Entry 6KW3 (electron microscopy, 7.13 A resolution (low resolution: residue-level contacts below are approximate; hydrogen-bond / salt-bridge calls are withheld)); this record covers chains V and Y of the 28 polymer chains in the assembly.

Chain V:
Molecule: DNA 167
Sequence (167 nucleotides; each row starts with the number of its first residue; numbers below 1 keep their minus sign (DC-19 is residue -19)):
   -19 CTAGTACTTC TCGACAAGCT TCAGGATGTA TATATCTGAC ACGTGCCTGG AGACTAGGGA
    41 GTAATCCCCT TGGCGGTTAA AACGCGGGGG ACAGCGCGTA CGTGCGTTTA AGCGGTGCTA
   101 GAGCTGTCTA CGACCAATTG AGCGGCCTCG GCACCGGGAT TCTCATC
Disordered / not traced: -19 to 0, 147

Chain Y:
Protein: Nuclear protein STH1/NPS1
From: Saccharomyces cerevisiae (strain ATCC 204508 / S288c)
Notes: EC 3.6.4.12
UniProt: P32597 (STH1_YEAST); residues 1-1359 here = UniProt positions 1-1359
Chain sequence (1359 residues; each row starts with the number of its first residue):
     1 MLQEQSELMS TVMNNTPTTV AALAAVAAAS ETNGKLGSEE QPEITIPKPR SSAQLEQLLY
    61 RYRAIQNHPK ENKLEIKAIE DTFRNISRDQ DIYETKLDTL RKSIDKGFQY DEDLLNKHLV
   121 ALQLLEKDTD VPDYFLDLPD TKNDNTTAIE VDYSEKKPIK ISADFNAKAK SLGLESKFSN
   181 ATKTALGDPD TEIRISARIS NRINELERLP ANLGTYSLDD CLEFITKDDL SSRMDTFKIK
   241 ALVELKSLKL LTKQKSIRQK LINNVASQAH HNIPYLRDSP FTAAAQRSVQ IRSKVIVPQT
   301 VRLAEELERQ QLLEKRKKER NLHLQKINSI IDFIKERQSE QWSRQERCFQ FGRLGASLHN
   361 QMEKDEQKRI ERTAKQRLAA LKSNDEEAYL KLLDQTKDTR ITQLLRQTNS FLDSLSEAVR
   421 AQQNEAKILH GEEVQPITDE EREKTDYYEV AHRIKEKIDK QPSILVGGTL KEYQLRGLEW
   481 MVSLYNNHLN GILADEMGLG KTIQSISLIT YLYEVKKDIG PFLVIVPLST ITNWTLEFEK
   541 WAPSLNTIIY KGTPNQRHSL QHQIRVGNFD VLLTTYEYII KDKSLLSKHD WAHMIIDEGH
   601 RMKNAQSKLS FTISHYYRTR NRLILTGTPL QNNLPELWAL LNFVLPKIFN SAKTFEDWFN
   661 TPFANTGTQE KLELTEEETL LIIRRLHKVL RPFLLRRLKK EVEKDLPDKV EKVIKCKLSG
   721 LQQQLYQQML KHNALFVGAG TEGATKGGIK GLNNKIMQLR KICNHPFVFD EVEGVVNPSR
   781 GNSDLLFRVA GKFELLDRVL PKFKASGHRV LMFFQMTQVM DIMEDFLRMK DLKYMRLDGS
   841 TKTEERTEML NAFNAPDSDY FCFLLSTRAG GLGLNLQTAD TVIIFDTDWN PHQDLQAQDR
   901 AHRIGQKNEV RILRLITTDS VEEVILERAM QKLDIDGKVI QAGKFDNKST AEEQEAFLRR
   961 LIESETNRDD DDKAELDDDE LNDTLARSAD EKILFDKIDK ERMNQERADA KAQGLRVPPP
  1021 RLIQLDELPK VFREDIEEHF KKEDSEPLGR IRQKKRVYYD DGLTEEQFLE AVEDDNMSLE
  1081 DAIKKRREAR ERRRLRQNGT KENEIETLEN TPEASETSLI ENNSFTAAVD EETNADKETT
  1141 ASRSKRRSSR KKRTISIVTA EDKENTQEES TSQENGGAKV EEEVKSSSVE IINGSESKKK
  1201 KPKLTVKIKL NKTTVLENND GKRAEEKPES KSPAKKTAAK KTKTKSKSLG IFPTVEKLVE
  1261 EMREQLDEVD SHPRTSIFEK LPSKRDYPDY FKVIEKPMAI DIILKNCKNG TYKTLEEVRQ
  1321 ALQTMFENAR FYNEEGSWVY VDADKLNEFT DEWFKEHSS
Disordered / not traced: 1-391, 413-446, 519-520, 664-670, 736-750, 966-974, 1007-1359
Curated features (UniProtKB/Swiss-Prot):
  - motif: Asp597 to His600 (DEGH box)
  - binding site (ATP): Asp495 to Thr502
  - modified residue: Ser38 (Phosphoserine)
  - mutagenesis: Ser505 (S505F: Temperature-sensitive), Pro646 (P646L: Temperature-sensitive), Cys763 (C763Y: Temperature-sensitive. Reduced sporulation efficiency), Lys792 (K792E: Complete inactivation), Ser806 (S806L: Temperature-sensitive; when associated with M-881. Altered cell cycle distribution), Thr881 (T881M: Temperature-sensitive; when associated with L-806. Altered cell cycle distribution)

Interface between chain V and chain Y:
Contacting residue pairs - 15 pairs, chain V then chain Y:
  DC16(V) - Ser587(Y)
  DT17(V) - His615(Y)
  DG94(V) - Ile580(Y)
  DG94(V) - Lys608(Y)
  DG94(V) - Arg868(Y)
  DG95(V) - Ser607(Y)
  DG95(V) - Lys608(Y)
  DG95(V) - Leu609(Y)
  DG95(V) - Arg868(Y)
  DT96(V) - Arg601(Y)
  DT96(V) - Asn604(Y)
  DG97(V) - Asn604(Y)
  DG97(V) - Gln631(Y)
  DG97(V) - Asn890(Y)
  DC98(V) - Trp889(Y)
Other interface residues (no listed pair), chain V (9 interface residues in all): DT99, DA100
Other interface residues (no listed pair), chain Y (14 interface residues in all): Ile756, Arg928

Overview:
Chain V and chain Y form an interface of 9 and 14 residues respectively. Curated annotation (UniProt) lists 8
ATP-binding residues and 6 mutagenesis sites on chain Y.
Chain V is DNA 167 and chain Y is Nuclear protein STH1/NPS1 (Saccharomyces cerevisiae (strain ATCC 204508 /
S288c)); the structure, The ClassA RSC-Nucleosome Complex, was determined by electron microscopy together with
6K15 and 6KW4 from the same study.
